PDB entry 1UVR | X-ray diffraction, 2.81 A resolution | chain A

[Chain A]
Protein: 3-phosphoinositide dependent protein kinase-1
Source organism: Homo sapiens
Notes: EC 2.7.1.37; fragment: kinase domain, residues 71-359
UniProt: O15530 (PDPK_HUMAN); numbering as in UniProt (aligned over 71-359)
Amino-acid sequence (289 residues; row label = number of the first residue in the row):
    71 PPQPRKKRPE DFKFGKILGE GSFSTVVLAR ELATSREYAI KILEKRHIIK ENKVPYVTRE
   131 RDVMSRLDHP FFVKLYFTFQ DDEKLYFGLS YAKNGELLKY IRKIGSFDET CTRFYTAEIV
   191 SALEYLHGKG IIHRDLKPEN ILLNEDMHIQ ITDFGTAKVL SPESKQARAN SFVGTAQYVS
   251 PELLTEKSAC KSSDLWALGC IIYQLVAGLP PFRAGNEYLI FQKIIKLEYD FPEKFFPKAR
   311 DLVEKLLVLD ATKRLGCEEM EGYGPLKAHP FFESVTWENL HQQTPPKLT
Disordered / not traced: 233-236
Modified / non-standard residues: Ser241 (phosphoserine; SEP)
UniProt features mapped onto this chain:
  - active site: Asp205 (Proton acceptor)
  - binding site (ATP): Ser92 to Ser94, Lys111, Ser160 to Ala162, Glu166, Glu209, Asp223
  - modified residue: Ser241 (Phosphoserine), Lys304 (N6-acetyllysine), Thr354 (Phosphothreonine)
  - mutagenesis: Ser241 (S241A: No activation), Ala277 (A277V: 3-fold increase in kinase activity), Thr354 (T354A: Abolishes phosphorylation by MELK)
Residues lining bound ligands: BI8 (3-[1-(3-aminopropyl)-1H-indol-3-yl]-4-(1-methyl-1H-indol-3-yl)-1H-pyrrole-2,5-dione): Leu88, Gly89, Val96, Ala109, Lys111, Glu130, Val143, Leu159, Ser160, Tyr161, Ala162, Gly165, Glu166, Glu209, Asn210, Leu212, Thr222, Asp223
What the authors report for this chain:
  - binding site for BI8: Val96, Lys111, Leu159, Ser160, Ala162, Glu166, Thr222

[In short]
Chain A binds compound BI8. Curated annotation (UniProt) lists active-site residue Asp205, 10 ATP-binding
residues and 3 mutagenesis sites. From the paper: a binding site for BI8 at Val96, Lys111 and Leu159 among
others.
Chain A is 3-phosphoinositide dependent protein kinase-1 (Homo sapiens); the structure, Structure of human
PDK1 kinase domain in complex with BIM-8, was determined by X-ray diffraction (same publication as 1UU3, 1UU7,
1UU8 and 1UU9).
